PDB entry 7X35 | electron microscopy, 3.19 A resolution | chains A and B of the 5 polymer chains in the assembly

[Chain A]
Name: Virion protein 1
Source organism: Coxsackievirus B1
UniProt: W8GTF7 (W8GTF7_9ENTO); residues 1-278 here = UniProt positions 1-278
Chain sequence (278 residues; row label = number of the first residue in the row):
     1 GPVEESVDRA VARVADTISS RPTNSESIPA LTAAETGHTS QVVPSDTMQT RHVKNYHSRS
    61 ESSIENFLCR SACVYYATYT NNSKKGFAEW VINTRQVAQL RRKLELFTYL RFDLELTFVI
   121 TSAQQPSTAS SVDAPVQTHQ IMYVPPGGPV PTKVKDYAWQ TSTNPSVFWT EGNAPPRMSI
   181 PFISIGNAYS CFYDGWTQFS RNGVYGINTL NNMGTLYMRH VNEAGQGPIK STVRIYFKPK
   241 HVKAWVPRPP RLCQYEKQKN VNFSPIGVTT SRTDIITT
Disordered / not traced: 1-57, 198-203, 277-278
Construct notes: conflict Lys-84 (Glu in W8GTF7)

[Chain B]
Name: VP2
Source organism: Coxsackievirus B1
UniProt: A0A2S0RQC2 (A0A2S0RQC2_9ENTO); residues 1-263 here correspond to UniProt positions 70-332 (UniProt number = residue number + 69)
Chain sequence (263 residues; each row starts with the number of its first residue):
     1 SPSAEECGYS DRVRSITLGN STITTQECAN VVVGYGVWPE YLKDNEATAE DQPTQPDVAT
    61 CRFYTLESVQ WMKNSAGWWW KLPDALSQMG LFGQNMQYHY LGRTGYTIHV QCNASKFHQG
   121 CLLVVCVPEA EMGCSNLNNT PEFSELSGGD SARMFTDTQV GESNAKKVQT AVWNAGMGVG
   181 VGNLTIFPHQ WINLRTNNSA TLVMPYINSV PMDNMFRHNN LTLMIIPFVP LNYSEGSSPY
   241 VPITVTIAPM CAEYNGLRLA SNQ
Disordered / not traced: 1-13, 27-29, 43-50, 258-263

[Chain A / chain B interface]
Residue-residue contacts - 70 pairs, chain A then chain B:
  Tyr-109(A) / Glu-129(B)  hydrogen bond
  Tyr-109(A) / Ile-207(B)
  Tyr-109(A) / Asn-208(B)
  Gly-186(A) / Val-210(B)
  Asn-187(A) / Ser-209(B)  hydrogen bond (backbone-backbone)
  Asn-187(A) / Pro-211(B)
  Ala-188(A) / Ser-209(B)
  Phe-192(A) / Glu-129(B)
  Tyr-193(A) / Glu-129(B)
  Tyr-193(A) / Glu-131(B)  hydrogen bond (backbone-side chain)
  Tyr-193(A) / Arg-217(B)  hydrogen bond (side chain-backbone)
  Tyr-193(A) / His-218(B)
  Asp-194(A) / Lys-81(B)  salt bridge
  Asp-194(A) / Glu-129(B)  hydrogen bond (backbone-side chain)
  Asp-194(A) / Ala-130(B)
  Asp-194(A) / Leu-146(B)
  Asp-194(A) / His-218(B)
  Asp-194(A) / Asn-219(B)  hydrogen bond (backbone-backbone)
  Asp-194(A) / Thr-222(B)
  Gly-195(A) / Arg-217(B)
  Trp-196(A) / Phe-143(B)  hydrophobic
  Trp-196(A) / Arg-217(B)  hydrogen bond (backbone-backbone)
  Thr-197(A) / Arg-217(B)
  Tyr-205(A) / Glu-131(B)
  Tyr-205(A) / Met-132(B)  hydrogen bond (side chain-backbone)
  Tyr-205(A) / Thr-140(B)
  Tyr-205(A) / Leu-146(B)
  Gly-206(A) / Glu-131(B)
  Leu-210(A) / Val-210(B)  hydrophobic
  Val-246(A) / Tyr-35(B)
  Val-246(A) / Pro-128(B)  hydrophobic
  Val-246(A) / Ile-207(B)  hydrophobic
  Pro-247(A) / Ile-186(B)  hydrophobic
  Pro-247(A) / Phe-187(B)
  Arg-248(A) / Pro-128(B)  hydrogen bond (side chain-backbone)
  Arg-248(A) / Glu-129(B)  hydrogen bond (side chain-backbone)
  Arg-248(A) / Phe-187(B)
  Pro-249(A) / Val-179(B)  hydrophobic
  Pro-249(A) / Asn-183(B)
  Pro-249(A) / Ile-186(B)  hydrophobic
  Pro-249(A) / Phe-187(B)
  Pro-250(A) / Val-179(B)
  Arg-251(A) / Gly-178(B)
  Leu-252(A) / Asn-174(B)
  Leu-252(A) / Gly-178(B)  hydrogen bond (backbone-backbone)
  Cys-253(A) / Asn-174(B)
  Cys-253(A) / Gly-178(B)  hydrogen bond (backbone-backbone)
  Glu-256(A) / Leu-137(B)
  Lys-257(A) / Leu-137(B)
  Lys-257(A) / Asn-138(B)  hydrogen bond
  Asn-260(A) / Asn-139(B)  hydrogen bond (side chain-backbone)
  Asn-260(A) / Thr-140(B)
  Val-261(A) / Glu-131(B)
  Val-261(A) / Met-177(B)
  Asn-262(A) / Gly-133(B)
  Asn-262(A) / Cys-134(B)  hydrogen bond (side chain-backbone)
  Asn-262(A) / Asn-136(B)  hydrogen bond (side chain-backbone)
  Asn-262(A) / Leu-137(B)  hydrogen bond (side chain-backbone)
  Asn-262(A) / Asn-139(B)  hydrogen bond (side chain-backbone)
  Phe-263(A) / Leu-137(B)
  Phe-263(A) / Gln-169(B)
  Phe-263(A) / Asn-174(B)
  Phe-263(A) / Gly-176(B)
  Phe-263(A) / Met-177(B)
  Phe-263(A) / Gly-178(B)
  Pro-265(A) / Gln-159(B)
  Pro-265(A) / Gln-169(B)
  Pro-265(A) / Asn-174(B)
  Ile-266(A) / Trp-173(B)  hydrogen bond (backbone-side chain)
  Ile-266(A) / Asn-174(B)  hydrogen bond (backbone-side chain)
Also at the interface, not in a pair above, chain A (31 interface residues in all): Thr-108, Val-268
Also at the interface, not in a pair above, chain B (39 interface residues in all): Pro-141, Ala-171, Gly-180

[In short]
31 residues of chain A and 39 residues of chain B are in contact; the contacts include 20 hydrogen bonds and 1
salt bridge. Polar pairs include Asp-194(A)/Lys-81(B), Tyr-109(A)/Glu-129(B) and Tyr-193(A)/Glu-131(B).
Here chain A is Virion protein 1 and chain B is VP2, both from Coxsackievirus B1. Entry 7X35 (Cryo-EM
structure of Coxsackievirus B1 A-particle in complex with nAb 8A10 (CVB1-A:8A10)) was determined by electron
microscopy together with 7X2G, 7X2I, 7X2O, 7X2T, 7X2W, 7X37 and 7 further entries from the same study.
